PDB entry 4B4N | X-ray diffraction, 1.81 A resolution | chains A and B

Chain A:
Protein: Gag protein
From: Human immunodeficiency virus 1
Notes: fragment: n-terminal domain, residues 33-178
UniProtKB: A9PKC6 (A9PKC6_9HIV1); residues 1-146 here correspond to UniProt positions 33-178 (UniProt number = residue number + 32)
Sequence (146 residues; row label = number of the first residue in the row):
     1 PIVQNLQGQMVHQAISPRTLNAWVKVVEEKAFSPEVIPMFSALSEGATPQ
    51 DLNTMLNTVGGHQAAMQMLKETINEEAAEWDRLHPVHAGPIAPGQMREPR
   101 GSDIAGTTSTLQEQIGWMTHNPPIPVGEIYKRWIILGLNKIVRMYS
Not modelled in the structure: 87-96
From the paper describing this entry:
  - mutagenesis - N57A, K70A: abolished binding to PF-3450074
  - mutagenesis - T107A (K_d_ = 1 uM): increased binding to PF-3450074

Chain B:
Protein: Cleavage and polyadenylation specificity factor subunit 6
From: Homo sapiens
UniProtKB: Q16630 (CPSF6_HUMAN); residues 322-336 here correspond to UniProt positions 313-327 (UniProt number = residue number - 9)
Sequence (15 residues; row label = number of the first residue in the row):
   322 PVLFPGQPFGQPPLG
From the paper describing this entry:
  - contacts within the chain: F325-Q328 (backbone contact), V323-Q328 (hydrogen bond), Q328-Q332 (hydrogen bond), P329-Q332 (backbone contact)

Chain A / chain B interface:
Pairs across the interface - 26 pairs, chain A then chain B:
  N53(A) - F330(B)
  N53(A) - G331(B)
  L56(A) - F330(B)  hydrophobic
  N57(A) - P329(B)
  N57(A) - F330(B)  hydrogen bond (side chain-backbone)
  M66(A) - F330(B)
  Q67(A) - P326(B)
  Q67(A) - G327(B)
  L69(A) - F330(B)  hydrophobic
  K70(A) - L324(B)
  K70(A) - F325(B)
  K70(A) - Q328(B)  hydrogen bond (side chain-backbone)
  K70(A) - P329(B)
  K70(A) - F330(B)
  I73(A) - F330(B)  hydrophobic
  N74(A) - P322(B)
  N74(A) - V323(B)  hydrogen bond (side chain-backbone)
  N74(A) - L324(B)  hydrogen bond (side chain-backbone)
  A77(A) - V323(B)  hydrophobic
  A105(A) - V323(B)  hydrophobic
  G106(A) - G331(B)
  T107(A) - V323(B)
  T107(A) - L324(B)
  T107(A) - G331(B)
  T107(A) - Q332(B)
  T107(A) - P333(B)
Also at the interface, not in a pair above, chain A (17 interface residues in all): G101, S102, T108, Y130
Also at the interface, not in a pair above, chain B (13 interface residues in all): P334
From the paper, about this interface:
  - pairs named by the authors: N53(A)-G331(B) (water-mediated contact), N57(A)-F330(B) (hydrogen bond), Q67(A)-G327(B), K70(A)-Q328(B), N74(A)-L324(B) (hydrogen bond), N74(A)-V323(B) (water-mediated contact), A105(A)-G331(B) (water-mediated contact), T107(A)-V323(B) (water-mediated contact), Y130(A)-G331(B) (water-mediated contact), F330(B)-K70(A) (hydrophobic contact)
  - interface residues, chain A: L56(A), M66(A), I73(A)
  - hot spots on chain A (mutagenesis) - N74D (K_d_>5 mM): abolished binding to Cleavage and polyadenylation specificity factor subunit 6 (chain B)
  - interface residues, chain B: V323(B), L324(B), F330(B)

Overview:
17 residues of chain A and 13 residues of chain B are in contact; the contacts include 4 hydrogen bonds. Among
the polar pairs are N57(A)-F330(B), K70(A)-Q328(B) and N74(A)-V323(B). The paper describes water-mediated
contacts between N53(A) and G331(B), N74(A) and V323(B) and A105(A) and G331(B) among others; hydrogen bonds
between N57(A) and F330(B) and N74(A) and L324(B); contacts between Q67(A) and G327(B) and K70(A) and Q328(B).
The paper reports that N57A and K70A of chain A abolish binding to PF-3450074; interface residues L56(A),
M66(A) and V323(B) among others; 4 substitutions were tested in all.
Here chain A is Gag protein (Human immunodeficiency virus 1) and chain B is Cleavage and polyadenylation
specificity factor subunit 6 (Homo sapiens). Entry 4B4N (CPSF6 defines a conserved capsid interface that
modulates HIV-1 replication) was determined by X-ray diffraction.
